Entry 6ZXR (X-ray diffraction, 2.31 A resolution); this record covers chain A.

# Chain A
Name: ER lumen protein-retaining receptor 2
From: Gallus gallus
UniProt: Q5ZKX9 (ERD22_CHICK); residues 1-212 here = UniProt positions 1-212
Sequence (219 residues; row label = number of the first residue in the row):
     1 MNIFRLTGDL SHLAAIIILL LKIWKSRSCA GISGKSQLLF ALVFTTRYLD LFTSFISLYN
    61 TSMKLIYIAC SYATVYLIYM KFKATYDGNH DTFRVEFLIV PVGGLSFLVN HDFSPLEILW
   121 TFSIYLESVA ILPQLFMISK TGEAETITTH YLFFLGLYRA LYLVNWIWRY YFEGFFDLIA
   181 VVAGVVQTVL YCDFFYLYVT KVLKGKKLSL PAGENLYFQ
Not modelled in the structure: 213-219
Differences from the reference sequence: expression tag (213-219)
Curated features (UniProtKB/Swiss-Prot):
  - region: R47, Y48 (Interaction with the K-D-E-L motif on target proteins), R159 to R169 (Interaction with the K-D-E-L motif on target proteins), K204 to K207 (Important for recycling of cargo proteins with the sequence motif K-D-E-L from the Golgi to the endoplasmic reticulum)
  - site: R5 (Interaction with the K-D-E-L motif on target proteins), S54 (Interaction with the K-D-E-L motif on target proteins), E117 (Interaction with the K-D-E-L motif on target proteins), D193 (Important for recycling of cargo proteins with the sequence motif K-D-E-L from the Golgi to the endoplasmic reticulum)
  - mutagenesis: H12 (H12A: Loss of binding to the sequence motif K-D-E-L), R47 (R47K: Loss of binding to the sequence motif K-D-E-L), E127 (E127A/Q: Loss of binding to the sequence motif K-D-E-L), Y158 (Y158F: Loss of binding to the sequence motif K-D-E-L)
From the paper describing this entry:
  - interface residues: R5, R47, Y48, S54, E117, W120, R159, Y162, W166, R169
  - mutagenesis - W120A: decreased co-localization with Ala-glu-arg-asp-glu-leu
  - mutagenesis - W120F: abolished co-localization with Ala-glu-arg-asp-glu-leu
  - mutagenesis - W120A, R169A: decreased localization to HDEL
  - mutagenesis - E117A/W120A: abolished localization to HDEL
  - mutagenesis - E117A: unchanged localization to KDEL, RDEL, or HDEL
  - mutagenesis - E117A, E117N, E117Q: increased localization to ADEL
  - mutagenesis - D50N: abolished localization to all signal variants
  - mutagenesis - W120A, W120F, R169A: abolished localization to KDEL
  - mutagenesis - R169K: decreased localization to both signals
  - mutagenesis - E117D, E117Q: unchanged localization to KDEL
  - mutagenesis - W120F: decreased localization
  - specificity-determining residues: D50, E117
  - mutagenesis - D50N/E117Q: increased localization to DDEL

# Overview
Curated annotation (UniProt) lists 4 mutagenesis sites. The paper reports that E117A, E117N and E117Q increase
localization to ADEL; interface residues R5, R47 and Y48 among others; 11 substitutions were tested in all.
Chain A is ER lumen protein-retaining receptor 2 (Gallus gallus); the structure, Crystal structure of the KDEL
receptor bound to RDEL peptide at pH 6.0, was determined by X-ray diffraction, deposited together with 6Y7V.
